6ZHY - chains F and I of the 9 polymer chains in the assembly; structure by electron microscopy, 3.00 A resolution.

[Chain F]
Name: Histone H4
Organism: Xenopus laevis
UniProtKB: P62799 (H4_XENLA); residues 0-102 here correspond to UniProt positions 1-103 (UniProt number = residue number + 1)
Chain sequence (103 residues; numbered 0 to 102; the number before each row is that of its first residue; numbering starts at 0):
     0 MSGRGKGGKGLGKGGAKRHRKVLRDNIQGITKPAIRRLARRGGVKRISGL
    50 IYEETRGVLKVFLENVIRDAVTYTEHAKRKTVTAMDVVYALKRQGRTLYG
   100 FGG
Unresolved in the structure: 0-23
Curated features (UniProtKB/Swiss-Prot):
  - DNA-binding region: Lys16 to Lys20
  - modified residue: Ser1 (N-acetylserine), Arg3 (Asymmetric dimethylarginine), Lys5 (N6-(2-hydroxyisobutyryl)lysine), Lys8 (N6-(2-hydroxyisobutyryl)lysine), Lys12 (N6-(2-hydroxyisobutyryl)lysine), Lys16 (N6-(2-hydroxyisobutyryl)lysine), Lys20 (N6,N6,N6-trimethyllysine), Lys31 (N6-(2-hydroxyisobutyryl)lysine), Lys44 (N6-(2-hydroxyisobutyryl)lysine), Ser47 (Phosphoserine), Tyr51 (Phosphotyrosine), Lys59 (N6-(2-hydroxyisobutyryl)lysine), Lys77 (N6-(2-hydroxyisobutyryl)lysine), Lys79 (N6-(2-hydroxyisobutyryl)lysine), Tyr88 (Phosphotyrosine), Lys91 (N6-(2-hydroxyisobutyryl)lysine)
  - cross-link (Glycyl lysine isopeptide (Lys-Gly)): Lys31 (interchain with G-Cter in UFM1), Lys91 (interchain with G-Cter in ubiquitin)

[Chain I]
Molecule: DNA (110-MER) Widom 601 sequence
Organism: synthetic construct
Sequence (145 nucleotides; row label = number of the first residue in the row; numbers below 1 keep their minus sign (DA-72 is residue -72)):
   -72 ATCAGAATCCCGGTGCCGAGGCCGCTCAATTGGTCGTAGACAGCTCTAGC
   -22 ACCGCTTAAACGCACGTACGCGCTGTCCCCCGCGTTTTAACCGCCAAGGG
    28 GATTACTCCCTAGTCTCCAGGCACGTGTCAGATATATACATCGAT
Unresolved in the structure: 38-72

[How chain F and chain I interact]
Pairs across the interface - 13 pairs, chain F then chain I:
  Arg35(F) with DC8(I), salt bridge to the phosphate
  Arg39(F) with DC8(I), salt bridge to the phosphate
  Lys44(F) with DC8(I), phosphate contact
  Arg45(F) with DC7(I), hydrogen bond to the sugar; DC8(I), phosphate contact
  Ile46(F) with DC7(I), phosphate contact; DC8(I), hydrogen bond to the phosphate
  Ser47(F) with DC7(I), hydrogen bond to the phosphate
  Gly48(F) with DC7(I), hydrogen bond to the phosphate
  Arg78(F) with DG28(I), phosphate contact
  Lys79(F) with DG27(I), salt bridge to the phosphate; DG28(I), hydrogen bond to the phosphate
  Thr80(F) with DG28(I), hydrogen bond to the phosphate
Also at the interface, not in a pair above, chain F (12 interface residues in all): Tyr51, Lys77
Also at the interface, not in a pair above, chain I (6 interface residues in all): DC6, DA29

[Overview]
The interface between chain F and chain I involves 12 residues on one side and 6 on the other, with 6 hydrogen
bonds and 3 salt bridges. Polar contacts include Arg45(F)-DC7(I), Ile46(F)-DC8(I) and Ser47(F)-DC7(I). Curated
annotation (UniProt) lists a DNA-binding region on chain F.
Chain F is Histone H4 (Xenopus laevis) and chain I is DNA (110-MER) Widom 601 sequence (synthetic construct);
the structure, Cryo-EM structure of the regulatory linker of ALC1 bound to the nucleosome's acidic patch:
hexasome class, was determined by electron microscopy, deposited together with 6ZHX.
